Entry 9AXE (electron microscopy, 3.10 A resolution); this record covers chains A and B of the 14 polymer chains in the assembly.

# Chain A (and B)
Molecule: Oleate hydratase
Source organism: Staphylococcus aureus
Notes: chain B of this document is another copy of the same molecule, construct and numbering; everything in this record applies to it too
Reference sequence: A0A0D6GJV1 (A0A0D6GJV1_STAAU); residues 1-591 here = UniProt positions 1-591
Sequence (611 residues; numbered -19 to 591; the number before each row is that of its first residue; numbers below 1 keep their minus sign (Met-19 is residue -19)):
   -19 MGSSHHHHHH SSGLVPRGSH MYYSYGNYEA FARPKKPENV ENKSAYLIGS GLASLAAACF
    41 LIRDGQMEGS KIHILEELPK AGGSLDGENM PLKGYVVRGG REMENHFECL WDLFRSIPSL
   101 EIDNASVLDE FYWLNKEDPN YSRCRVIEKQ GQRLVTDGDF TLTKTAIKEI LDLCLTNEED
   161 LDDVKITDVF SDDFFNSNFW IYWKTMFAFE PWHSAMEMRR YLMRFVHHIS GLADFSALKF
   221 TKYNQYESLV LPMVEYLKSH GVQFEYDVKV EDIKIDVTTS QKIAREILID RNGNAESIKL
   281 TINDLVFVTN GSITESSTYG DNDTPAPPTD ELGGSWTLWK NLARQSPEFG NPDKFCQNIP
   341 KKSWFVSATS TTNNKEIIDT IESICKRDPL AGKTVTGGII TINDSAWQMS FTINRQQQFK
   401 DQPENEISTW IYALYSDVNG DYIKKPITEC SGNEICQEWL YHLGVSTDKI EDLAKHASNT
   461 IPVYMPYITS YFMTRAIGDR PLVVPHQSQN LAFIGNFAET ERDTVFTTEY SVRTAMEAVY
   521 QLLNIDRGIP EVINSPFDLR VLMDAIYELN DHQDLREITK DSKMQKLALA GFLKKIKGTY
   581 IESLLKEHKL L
Not modelled in the structure: -19 to -2, 61-74
Sequence notes: initiating methionine (-19); expression tag (-18 to 0)

# How chain A and chain B interact
Residue-residue contacts (102):
  Tyr2(A) - Tyr112(B)  hydrogen bond
  Tyr5(A) - His86(B)
  Tyr5(A) - Ile533(B)  hydrophobic
  Gly6(A) - Glu88(B)
  Asn7(A) - Ala10(B)
  Asn7(A) - Glu88(B)  hydrogen bond (side chain-backbone)
  Asn7(A) - Trp91(B)
  Asn7(A) - Asp92(B)
  Asn7(A) - Pro530(B)
  Tyr8(A) - Asn85(B)
  Tyr8(A) - Trp91(B)
  Tyr8(A) - Leu108(B)  hydrophobic
  Tyr8(A) - Phe111(B)
  Tyr8(A) - Tyr112(B)
  Tyr8(A) - Lys219(B)
  Glu9(A) - Tyr112(B)  hydrogen bond
  Ala10(A) - Asn7(B)
  Ala10(A) - Phe11(B)
  Phe11(A) - Ala10(B)
  Phe11(A) - Phe11(B)  hydrophobic
  Phe11(A) - Trp91(B)
  Phe11(A) - Asp92(B)
  Phe11(A) - Arg95(B)
  Phe11(A) - Leu108(B)  hydrophobic
  Ala12(A) - Tyr112(B)  hydrophobic
  Arg13(A) - Asn104(B)  hydrogen bond (side chain-backbone)
  Arg13(A) - Ala105(B)
  Arg13(A) - Asp109(B)  salt bridge
  Arg13(A) - Tyr112(B)
  Arg13(A) - Trp113(B)  hydrogen bond (backbone-side chain)
  Pro14(A) - Trp113(B)
  Lys15(A) - Trp113(B)
  Asn85(A) - Tyr8(B)
  His86(A) - Tyr5(B)
  Glu88(A) - Gly6(B)
  Glu88(A) - Asn7(B)  hydrogen bond (backbone-side chain)
  Trp91(A) - Asn7(B)
  Trp91(A) - Tyr8(B)
  Trp91(A) - Phe11(B)
  Asp92(A) - Asn7(B)
  Asp92(A) - Phe11(B)
  Arg95(A) - Phe11(B)
  Asn104(A) - Arg13(B)  hydrogen bond (backbone-side chain)
  Ala105(A) - Arg13(B)
  Leu108(A) - Tyr8(B)  hydrophobic
  Leu108(A) - Phe11(B)  hydrophobic
  Asp109(A) - Arg13(B)  salt bridge
  Phe111(A) - Tyr8(B)
  Tyr112(A) - Tyr2(B)  hydrogen bond
  Tyr112(A) - Tyr8(B)
  Tyr112(A) - Glu9(B)  hydrogen bond
  Tyr112(A) - Ala12(B)  hydrophobic
  Tyr112(A) - Arg13(B)
  Tyr112(A) - Asp526(B)  hydrogen bond (side chain-backbone)
  Tyr112(A) - Arg527(B)
  Tyr112(A) - Gly528(B)
  Trp113(A) - Arg13(B)  hydrogen bond (side chain-backbone)
  Trp113(A) - Pro14(B)
  Trp113(A) - Lys15(B)
  Lys116(A) - Asp526(B)  salt bridge
  Leu155(A) - Thr579(B)
  Leu155(A) - Tyr580(B)  hydrogen bond (backbone-backbone)
  Leu155(A) - Ile581(B)  hydrophobic
  Asn157(A) - Gly578(B)
  Asn157(A) - Thr579(B)  hydrogen bond (side chain-backbone)
  Asn157(A) - Tyr580(B)
  Asn157(A) - Ser583(B)  hydrogen bond
  Arg199(A) - Tyr580(B)
  Met203(A) - Tyr580(B)  hydrophobic
  Lys219(A) - Tyr8(B)
  Asp526(A) - Tyr112(B)  hydrogen bond (backbone-side chain)
  Asp526(A) - Lys116(B)  salt bridge
  Arg527(A) - Tyr112(B)
  Gly528(A) - Tyr112(B)
  Pro530(A) - Asn7(B)
  Glu531(A) - Arg540(B)  salt bridge
  Ile533(A) - Tyr5(B)  hydrophobic
  Asn534(A) - Asn534(B)
  Asn534(A) - Asp538(B)
  Asn534(A) - Arg540(B)
  Phe537(A) - Phe537(B)
  Phe537(A) - Asp538(B)
  Phe537(A) - Leu539(B)  hydrogen bond (backbone-backbone)
  Phe537(A) - Arg540(B)
  Phe537(A) - Tyr580(B)
  Asp538(A) - Asn534(B)
  Asp538(A) - Phe537(B)
  Leu539(A) - Phe537(B)  hydrogen bond (backbone-backbone)
  Leu539(A) - Leu539(B)  hydrophobic
  Arg540(A) - Glu531(B)  salt bridge
  Arg540(A) - Asn534(B)
  Arg540(A) - Phe537(B)
  Gly578(A) - Asn157(B)
  Thr579(A) - Leu155(B)
  Thr579(A) - Asn157(B)  hydrogen bond (backbone-side chain)
  Tyr580(A) - Leu155(B)  hydrogen bond (backbone-backbone)
  Tyr580(A) - Asn157(B)
  Tyr580(A) - Arg199(B)
  Tyr580(A) - Met203(B)  hydrophobic
  Tyr580(A) - Phe537(B)
  Ile581(A) - Leu155(B)  hydrophobic
  Ser583(A) - Asn157(B)  hydrogen bond
Other interface residues (no listed pair), chain A (57 interface residues in all): Asn115, Glu117, Cys154, Thr156, Asp160, Arg502, Ser535, Val541, Leu542, Leu584
Other interface residues (no listed pair), chain B (57 interface residues in all): Asn115, Glu117, Cys154, Thr156, Asp160, Arg502, Ser535, Val541, Leu542, Leu584

# Overview
The chain A/chain B interface involves 57 residues from each chain; the contacts include 20 hydrogen bonds and
6 salt bridges. Polar contacts include Arg13(A)-Asp109(B), Lys116(A)-Asp526(B) and Glu531(A)-Arg540(B).
Both chains are Oleate hydratase (Staphylococcus aureus). Entry 9AXE (Cryo-EM reconstruction of a
Staphylococcus aureus oleate hydratase (OhyA) assembly of dimers bound to a liposome) was determined by
electron microscopy together with 8UR8 from the same study.
